PDB entry 7JK3 | electron microscopy, 3.40 A resolution | chains D and G of the 9 polymer chains in the assembly

Chain D:
Name: Origin recognition complex subunit 4
From: Drosophila melanogaster
UniProtKB: Q9W102 (Q9W102_DROME); residue numbers follow UniProt; this construct covers 1-459
Chain sequence (462 residues; row label = number of the first residue in the row; numbers below 1 keep their minus sign (Ser-2 is residue -2)):
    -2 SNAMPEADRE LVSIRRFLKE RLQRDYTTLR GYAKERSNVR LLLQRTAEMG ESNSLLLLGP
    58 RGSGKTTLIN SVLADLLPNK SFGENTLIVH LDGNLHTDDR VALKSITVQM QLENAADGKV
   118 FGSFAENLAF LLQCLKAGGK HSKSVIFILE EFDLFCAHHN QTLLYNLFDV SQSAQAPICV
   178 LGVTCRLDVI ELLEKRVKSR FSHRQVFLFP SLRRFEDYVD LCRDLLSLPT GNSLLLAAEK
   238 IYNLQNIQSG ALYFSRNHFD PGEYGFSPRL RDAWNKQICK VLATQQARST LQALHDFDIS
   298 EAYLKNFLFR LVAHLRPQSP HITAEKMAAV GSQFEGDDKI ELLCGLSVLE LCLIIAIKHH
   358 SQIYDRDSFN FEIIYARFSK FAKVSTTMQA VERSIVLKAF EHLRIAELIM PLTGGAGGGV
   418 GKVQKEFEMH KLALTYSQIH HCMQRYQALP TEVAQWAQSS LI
Unresolved in the structure: -2 to 1, 245-249, 411-419, 457-459
Sequence notes: expression tag (-2 to 0)
Ion coordination: Mg2+: Thr63 (together with ATP)
Ligand contacts:
  - ATP (adenosine-5'-triphosphate), molecule 1: Thr25, Leu26, Arg27, Tyr29, Arg58, Gly59, Ser60, Gly61, Lys62, Thr63, Thr64, Glu148, Glu298, Ala299, Lys302
  - ATP, molecule 2: Tyr162, Arg193, Arg197
From the paper describing this entry:
  - mutagenesis - R97A (3-fold): decreased binding to DNA

Chain G:
Name: Cell division control protein
From: Drosophila melanogaster
UniProtKB: Q9VSM9 (Q9VSM9_DROME); residue numbers follow UniProt; this construct covers 242-662
Chain sequence (424 residues; row label = number of the first residue in the row):
   239 SNANNLPSPS RNKYQNARRV LNSAETQNLP GRESQLQELR EFFSNHLESQ TSGSLYVSGQ
   299 PGTGKTACLS LLLRDPDFSK RLQRVYINCT SIASVGAVYK KLCTELQLKV SGRTERDHLE
   359 AIQRHLKTAK RMLLLVLDEI DQLCTSRQEV LYTIFEWPAL PGSRILLVGI ANSLDLTDRA
   419 LMRLNARCEL KPRLMHFPPY SKQQIVEIFK SRLAEAEVLD VFPPVTLQLL AAKVSAISGD
   479 VRRALDIGRR VVEIAEQQKR DGEKEFNMKA LQLEGKDAVE AKEKQDTLKP VQVTQVAAVL
   539 NKVYGASQNL EEDIEASFPL QQKLMLCTLV LMLRNERNKD ISMGRLHEVY RRVCAKRNIL
   599 ALDQAEFTGT VDLVETRGIL RIMRKKEPRL HKVLLQWDEE EVHAALSDKQ LIASILSDTA
   659 CLSK
Unresolved in the structure: 239-248, 499-525, 543-555, 661-662
Sequence notes: expression tag (239-241)
Ion coordination: Mg2+: Thr304 (together with ATP)
Ligand contacts: ATP (adenosine-5'-triphosphate): Ser261, Ala262, Glu263, Thr264, Asn266, Leu267, Pro268, Gly269, Arg270, Gln298, Pro299, Gly300, Thr301, Gly302, Lys303, Thr304, Ala305, Glu377, Asn410, Tyr438, Ile446, Arg450, Val479, Arg480

How chain D and chain G interact:
Contacting residue pairs - 4 pairs, chain D then chain G:
  Ile187(D) - Ala603(G)  hydrophobic
  Glu188(D) - Ala603(G)
  Glu188(D) - Pro626(G)
  Lys192(D) - Thr614(G)
Also at the interface, not in a pair above, chain D (7 interface residues in all): Arg183, Leu189, Lys195, His200
Also at the interface, not in a pair above, chain G (9 interface residues in all): Gln602, Glu604, Thr606, Gly607, Asp610, Glu625

Summary:
Chain D and chain G form an interface of 7 and 9 residues respectively. Chain D binds ATP. Bound to chain G:
ATP. From the paper: R97A of chain D reduces binding to DNA.
Here chain D is Origin recognition complex subunit 4 and chain G is Cell division control protein, both from
Drosophila melanogaster. Entry 7JK3 (Structure of Drosophila ORC bound to GC-rich DNA and Cdc6) was determined
by electron microscopy together with 7JGR, 7JGS, 7JK2, 7JK4, 7JK5 and 7JK6 from the same study.
